8OJA - chains A and D of the 4 polymer chains in the assembly; structure by electron microscopy, 1.87 A resolution.

# Chain A
Name: DNA polymerase catalytic subunit
Organism: Human alphaherpesvirus 1 strain KOS
Notes: EC 2.7.7.7, 3.1.26.4
UniProtKB: P04293 (DPOL_HHV11); residue numbers follow UniProt; this construct covers 1-1235
Chain sequence (1235 residues; row label = number of the first residue in the row):
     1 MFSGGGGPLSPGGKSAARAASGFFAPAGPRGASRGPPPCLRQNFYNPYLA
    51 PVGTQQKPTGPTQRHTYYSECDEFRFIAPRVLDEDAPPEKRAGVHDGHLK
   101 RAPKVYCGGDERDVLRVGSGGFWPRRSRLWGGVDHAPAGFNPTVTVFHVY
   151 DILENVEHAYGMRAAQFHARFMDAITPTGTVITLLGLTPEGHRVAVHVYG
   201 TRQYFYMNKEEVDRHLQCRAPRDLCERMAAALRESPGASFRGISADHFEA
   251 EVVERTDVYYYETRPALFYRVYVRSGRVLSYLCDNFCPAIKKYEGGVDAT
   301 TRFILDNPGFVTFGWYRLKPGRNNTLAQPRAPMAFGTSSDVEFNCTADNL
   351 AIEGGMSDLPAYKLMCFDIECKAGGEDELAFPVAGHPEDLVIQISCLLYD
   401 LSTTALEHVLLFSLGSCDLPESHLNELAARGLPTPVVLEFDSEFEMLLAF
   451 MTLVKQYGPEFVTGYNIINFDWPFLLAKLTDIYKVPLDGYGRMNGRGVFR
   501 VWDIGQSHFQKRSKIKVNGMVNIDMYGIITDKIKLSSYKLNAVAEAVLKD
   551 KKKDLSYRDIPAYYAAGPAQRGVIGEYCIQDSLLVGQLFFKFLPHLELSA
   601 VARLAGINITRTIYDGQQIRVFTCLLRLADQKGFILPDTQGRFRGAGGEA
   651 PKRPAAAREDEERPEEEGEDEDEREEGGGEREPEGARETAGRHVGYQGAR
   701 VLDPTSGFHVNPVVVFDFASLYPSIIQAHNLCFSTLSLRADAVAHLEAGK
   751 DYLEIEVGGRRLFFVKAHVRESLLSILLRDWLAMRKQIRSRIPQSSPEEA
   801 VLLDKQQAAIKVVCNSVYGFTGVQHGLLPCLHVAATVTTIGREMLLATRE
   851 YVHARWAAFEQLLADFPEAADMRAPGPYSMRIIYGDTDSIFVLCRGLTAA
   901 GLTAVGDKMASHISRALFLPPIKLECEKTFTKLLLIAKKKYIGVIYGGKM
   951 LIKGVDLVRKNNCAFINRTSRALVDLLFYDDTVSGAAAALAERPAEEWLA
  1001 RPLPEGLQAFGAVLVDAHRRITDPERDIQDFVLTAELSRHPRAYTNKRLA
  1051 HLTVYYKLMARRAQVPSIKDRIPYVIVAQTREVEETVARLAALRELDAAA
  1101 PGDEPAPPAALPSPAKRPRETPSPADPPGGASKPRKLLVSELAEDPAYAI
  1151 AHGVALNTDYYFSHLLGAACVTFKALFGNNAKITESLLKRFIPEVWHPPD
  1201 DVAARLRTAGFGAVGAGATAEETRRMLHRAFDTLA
Disordered / not traced: 1-58, 505-511, 640-699, 1095-1132
Sequence notes: variant Arg330 (Ala in P04293)
Curated features (UniProtKB/Swiss-Prot):
  - natural variant: Ser33 (S33G: In strain: Nonneuroinvasive mutant HF10), Ala102 (A102T: In strain: Nonneuroinvasive mutant HF10), Arg330 (A330R: In strain: Nonneuroinvasive mutant HF10 and 17 syn+; this construct carries the variant), Ala646 (A646T: In strain: Nonneuroinvasive mutant HF10), Leu802 (L802F: In strain: Nonneuroinvasive mutant HF10), Val905 (V905M: In strain: Nonneuroinvasive mutant HF10), Ala1203 (A1203T: In strain: Nonneuroinvasive mutant HF10), Thr1208 to Ala1209 (sequence variant, change not given here; In strain: Nonneuroinvasive mutant HF10)
Ion coordination: Ca2+ site 1: Asp368, Tyr465, Asp471; Ca2+ site 2: Asp368, Ile369, Glu370 (shared with 2 residues of chain C)
From the paper describing this entry:
  - conformationally variable residues (domain motion, side-chain flip): Glu370, Tyr577, Gln580, Asp581, Asp1030 to Val1075
  - Ca2+ coordination: Asp368, Ile369, Glu370, Tyr465, Asp471
  - catalytic residues: Tyr577 (proposed by the authors, not directly observed)
  - mutagenesis - Y577F, Y577H, W781V (11-fold): decreased catalytic activity (citing earlier work)
  - catalytic residues: Asp368
  - Ca2+ coordination through a water molecule: Asp581
  - specificity-determining residues: Tyr722 (proposed by the authors, not directly observed)

# Chain D
Molecule: 68-nt DNA strand
Sequence (68 nucleotides; row label = number of the first residue in the row; numbers below 1 keep their minus sign (DA-22 is residue -22)):
   -22 ATTTGCTGACCTTTGTTCTGGGGTGAGTTGGTTGGACGGCTGCGAGGCGA
    28 TCAAGGTGTCGTAGTGGC
Disordered / not traced: -22 to 3, 28-45

# Interface between chain A and chain D
Pairs across the interface - 11 pairs, chain A then chain D:
  Arg959(A) - DT6(D)  sugar contact
  Arg959(A) - DG7(D)  salt bridge to the phosphate
  Asn961(A) - DG7(D)  phosphate contact
  Asn1046(A) - DG8(D)  base contact
  Arg1048(A) - DT9(D)  sugar contact
  Arg1048(A) - DT10(D)  salt bridge to the phosphate
  Leu1138(A) - DT9(D)  phosphate contact
  Val1139(A) - DT9(D)  phosphate contact
  Ser1140(A) - DT9(D)  hydrogen bond to the phosphate
  Tyr1160(A) - DG8(D)  phosphate contact
  His1164(A) - DG8(D)  salt bridge to the phosphate

# Overview
The interface between chain A and chain D involves 9 residues on one side and 5 on the other, with 1 hydrogen
bond and 3 salt bridges. Polar pairs include Ser1140(A)-DT9(D), Arg959(A)-DG7(D) and Arg1048(A)-DT10(D). The
paper reports catalytic residues Tyr577(A) and Asp368(A); Y577F, Y577H and W781V of chain A reduce catalytic
activity.
Chain A is DNA polymerase catalytic subunit (Human alphaherpesvirus 1 strain KOS) and chain D is a 68-nt DNA
strand; the structure, HSV-1 DNA polymerase-processivity factor complex in exonuclease state, was determined
by electron microscopy together with 8OJ6, 8OJ7, 8OJD and 9ENP from the same study.
